Entry 3RY2 (X-ray diffraction, 0.95 A resolution); this record covers chains A and B.

# Chain A (and B)
Molecule: Streptavidin
Organism: Streptomyces avidinii
Notes: chain B of this document is another copy of the same molecule, construct and numbering; everything in this record applies to it too
Reference sequence: P22629 (SAV_STRAV); residues 13-139 here correspond to UniProt positions 37-163 (UniProt number = residue number + 24)
Chain sequence (127 residues; each row starts with the number of its first residue):
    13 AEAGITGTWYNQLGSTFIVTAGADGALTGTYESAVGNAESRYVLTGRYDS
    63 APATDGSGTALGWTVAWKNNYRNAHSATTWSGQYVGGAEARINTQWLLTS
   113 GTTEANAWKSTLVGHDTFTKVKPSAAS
Disordered / not traced: 13, 135-139 (chain B: 13-14, 137-139)
Curated features (UniProtKB/Swiss-Prot):
  - motif: Arg59 to Asp61 (Cell attachment site)
  - binding site (biotin): Tyr43, Tyr54, Trp92, Trp108, Trp120
Residues lining bound ligands: biotin (BTN): Asn23, Leu25, Ser27, Tyr43, Ser45, Val47, Gly48, Asn49, Ala50, Trp79, Ala86, Ser88, Thr90, Trp92, Trp108, Leu110, Asp128
From the paper describing this entry:
  - binding site for biotin: Asn49, Trp120
  - conformationally variable residues (loop rearrangement): Ser45 to Ser52

# How chain A and chain B interact
Pairs across the interface (87):
  Val55(A) - Arg59(B)
  Thr57(A) - Thr57(B)  hydrogen bond
  Thr57(A) - Gly58(B)  hydrogen bond (side chain-backbone)
  Thr57(A) - Arg59(B)
  Gly58(A) - Thr57(B)  hydrogen bond (backbone-side chain)
  Arg59(A) - Val55(B)
  Arg59(A) - Thr57(B)
  Arg59(A) - Thr76(B)
  Arg59(A) - Ala78(B)
  Tyr60(A) - Ala78(B)
  Asp61(A) - Ala78(B)
  Asp61(A) - Lys80(B)
  Asp61(A) - Asn85(B)  hydrogen bond
  Asp61(A) - His87(B)  salt bridge
  Ser62(A) - Lys80(B)  hydrogen bond
  Ala63(A) - Lys80(B)
  Ala63(A) - Asn85(B)  hydrogen bond (backbone-side chain)
  Ala63(A) - His87(B)
  Pro64(A) - His87(B)
  Ala65(A) - His87(B)
  Gly68(A) - Thr115(B)
  Ser69(A) - Thr114(B)
  Gly70(A) - Gly113(B)
  Gly70(A) - Thr114(B)  hydrogen bond (backbone-backbone)
  Ala72(A) - Ser88(B)
  Ala72(A) - Ala89(B)
  Ala72(A) - Thr111(B)
  Leu73(A) - Ala89(B)
  Gly74(A) - Thr76(B)  hydrogen bond (backbone-side chain)
  Gly74(A) - Thr91(B)
  Trp75(A) - Thr76(B)  hydrogen bond (backbone-side chain)
  Thr76(A) - Arg59(B)
  Thr76(A) - Gly74(B)  hydrogen bond (side chain-backbone)
  Thr76(A) - Trp75(B)  hydrogen bond (side chain-backbone)
  Ala78(A) - Arg59(B)
  Ala78(A) - Tyr60(B)
  Lys80(A) - Asp61(B)
  Lys80(A) - Ser62(B)
  Lys80(A) - Ala63(B)
  Asn85(A) - Asp61(B)  hydrogen bond
  Asn85(A) - Ala63(B)  hydrogen bond (side chain-backbone)
  His87(A) - Asp61(B)  salt bridge
  His87(A) - Ala63(B)  hydrogen bond (side chain-backbone)
  His87(A) - Pro64(B)
  His87(A) - Ala65(B)
  Ser88(A) - Ala72(B)
  Ala89(A) - Ala72(B)
  Ala89(A) - Leu73(B)
  Ala89(A) - Ser93(B)
  Thr91(A) - Gly74(B)
  Thr91(A) - Thr91(B)  hydrogen bond
  Thr91(A) - Trp92(B)
  Thr91(A) - Ser93(B)  hydrogen bond
  Trp92(A) - Thr91(B)
  Ser93(A) - Ala89(B)
  Ser93(A) - Thr91(B)  hydrogen bond
  Ser93(A) - Leu109(B)  hydrogen bond (side chain-backbone)
  Ser93(A) - Thr111(B)  hydrogen bond
  Gly94(A) - Thr111(B)
  Gln95(A) - Thr111(B)
  Gln95(A) - Ser112(B)  hydrogen bond (side chain-backbone)
  Gln95(A) - Gly113(B)
  Gln95(A) - Thr114(B)  hydrogen bond (side chain-backbone)
  Gln95(A) - Ser122(B)
  Val97(A) - Glu116(B)
  Gln107(A) - Leu109(B)
  Gln107(A) - Thr123(B)  hydrogen bond
  Trp108(A) - Leu109(B)
  Leu109(A) - Ser93(B)  hydrogen bond (backbone-side chain)
  Leu109(A) - Gln107(B)
  Leu109(A) - Trp108(B)
  Leu109(A) - Leu109(B)  hydrophobic
  Thr111(A) - Ala72(B)
  Thr111(A) - Ser93(B)  hydrogen bond
  Thr111(A) - Gly94(B)  hydrogen bond (side chain-backbone)
  Thr111(A) - Gln95(B)
  Ser112(A) - Gln95(B)  hydrogen bond (backbone-side chain)
  Gly113(A) - Gly70(B)
  Gly113(A) - Ala72(B)
  Gly113(A) - Gln95(B)
  Thr114(A) - Ser69(B)
  Thr114(A) - Gly70(B)  hydrogen bond (backbone-backbone)
  Thr114(A) - Gln95(B)  hydrogen bond (backbone-side chain)
  Thr115(A) - Ser69(B)
  Glu116(A) - Val97(B)
  Ser122(A) - Gln95(B)
  Thr123(A) - Gln107(B)  hydrogen bond
Other interface residues (no listed pair), chain A (45 interface residues in all): Val77, Thr90, Leu110, Ala119
Other interface residues (no listed pair), chain B (46 interface residues in all): Asp67, Gly68, Val77, Thr90, Leu110, Ala119

# Overview
45 residues of chain A face 46 of chain B across their interface, with 29 hydrogen bonds and 2 salt bridges.
Polar pairs include Asp61(A)-His87(B), Thr57(A)-Thr57(B) and Thr57(A)-Gly58(B). Bound to chain A: biotin. From
the paper: a binding site for biotin at Asn49(A) and Trp120(A); conformational variability at Ser45(A).
Chain A and chain B are both Streptavidin (Streptomyces avidinii); the structure, Wild-type core
streptavidin-biotin complex at atomic resolution, was determined by X-ray diffraction, deposited together with
3RY1.
